6BTM - chains A and B of the 6 polymer chains in the assembly; structure by electron microscopy, 3.40 A resolution.

[Chain A]
Name: Alternative Complex III subunit A
Source organism: Flavobacterium johnsoniae UW101
UniProt: A5FJF1 (A5FJF1_FLAJ1); residues 1-444 here = UniProt positions 1-444
Amino-acid sequence (444 residues; row label = number of the first residue in the row):
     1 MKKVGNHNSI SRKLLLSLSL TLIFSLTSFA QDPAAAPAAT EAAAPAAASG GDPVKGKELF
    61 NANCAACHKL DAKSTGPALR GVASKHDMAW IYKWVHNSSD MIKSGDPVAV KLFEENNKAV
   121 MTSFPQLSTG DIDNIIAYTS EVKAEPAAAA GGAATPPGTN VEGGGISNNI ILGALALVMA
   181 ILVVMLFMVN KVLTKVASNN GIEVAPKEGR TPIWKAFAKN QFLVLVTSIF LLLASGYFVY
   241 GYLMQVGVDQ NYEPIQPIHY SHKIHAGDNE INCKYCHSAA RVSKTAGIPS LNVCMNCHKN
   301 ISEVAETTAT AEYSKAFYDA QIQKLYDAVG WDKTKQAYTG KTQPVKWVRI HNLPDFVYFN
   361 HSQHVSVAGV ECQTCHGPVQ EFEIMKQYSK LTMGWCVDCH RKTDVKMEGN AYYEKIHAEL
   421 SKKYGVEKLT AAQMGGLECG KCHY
Disordered / not traced: 1-223
Glycans and other covalent adducts: heme c (HEC) linked to Cys-273, Cys-276, Cys-294, Cys-297, Cys-372, Cys-375, Cys-396, Cys-399, Cys-439, Cys-442
Bound ions: heme c Fe (5 sites), coordinated by His-262, His-265, His-277, His-298, His-361, His-364, His-376, Met-393, His-400, His-443
Residues lining bound ligands:
  - FAW ((2S)-3-hydroxypropane-1,2-diyl ditetradecanoate): Phe-238, Val-239, Tyr-242
  - heme c (HEC), molecule 1: Gly-247, Leu-353, Pro-354, Phe-356, Val-357, Leu-391, Thr-392, Met-393, Val-397, His-400, Gly-436, Leu-437, Glu-438, His-443
  - heme c (HEC), molecule 2: Gln-256, Tyr-260, His-262, His-265, Ala-266, Ile-271, Asn-272, His-277, Ile-288, Pro-289, Trp-347, Val-348, Arg-349, Ile-350, His-351, Gln-373, His-376, Val-379, Met-385
  - heme c (HEC), molecule 3: Ile-258, His-259, Tyr-260, Ser-261, Ile-264, His-265, Asn-269, Ile-271, Tyr-275, Val-293, His-298, Ile-301, Val-304, Ala-305, Thr-308, Ile-322, Trp-347
  - heme c (HEC), molecule 4: Lys-274, His-277, Ala-280, Ala-286, Arg-349, His-351, Asn-352, Leu-353, Phe-359, His-361, His-364, Val-365, Val-370, Glu-371, His-376, Leu-391
  - heme c (HEC), molecule 5: Tyr-358, Phe-359, Gln-363, His-364, Val-367, Ala-368, Val-370, Thr-374, Trp-395, His-400, Thr-403, Asp-404, Val-405, Tyr-413, Thr-430, Gly-436, Lys-441

[Chain B]
Name: Alternative Complex III subunit B
Source organism: Flavobacterium johnsoniae UW101
UniProt: A5FJF2 (A5FJF2_FLAJ1); residues 2-950 here correspond to UniProt positions 70-1018 (UniProt number = residue number + 68)
Amino-acid sequence (949 residues; numbered 2 to 950; the number before each row is that of its first residue):
     2 CEGPVHKSIP YVLQPEQIIP GVADYYATTV FDGFDFANLL VKTREGRPIK IENNTIAGAK
    62 FSANARIHAS ILGLYDSMRL KEPKLDGKNS SWSAVDLKIK SSLADAKAKG GQVVLLTNTL
   122 ASPTTEKLIG EFIAKNPNAK HVVYDAVSSS DALDAFETVY GERALVDYDF SKASLIVSVG
   182 ADFLGDWQGG GYDAGYAKGR IPQNGKMSRH FQFESNMTLS GAAADKRVPM TTADQKQALV
   242 QIYNIVVGAS VPVSLDAKFK AEVVKAAQQL KAAGTKGILV SGIEDKNAQL LVLAINQALA
   302 SEAFSTAGTR QIRKGSNAVV AQLIKDMNAG SVHTLIMSGV NPVYTLADSA SFVSGLKKVK
   362 TSVAFSLKED ETAAVSTIAA AAPHYLESWG DVEITKGTYS LTQPTIRPIF DTKQFQDVLL
   422 SVNGTPGNFY DYLKANSGAI IAGSSWNKVL HDGIFVVGSA ALAGGSYDFA GAASLLSKAK
   482 SSGELELVLY TKTGMGDGQH ANNPWLQEFP DPITRVSWDN YVTVSNADAK KFNLSNEIVA
   542 NGGLNGSYAT ITTADGNKLE NVPVIVQPGQ AVGTVGLAVG YGRKAALKEE MQVGINAYAL
   602 YKNFNSVQSI TLAKANGEHE FACVQGQKTL MGRGDIIKET TLEIFNTQDA KHWNEQPMVS
   662 LDHQEVEATT VDLWESFDRT TGHHFNLSID LNACTGCGAC VIACHAENNV PVVGKAEVRR
   722 SRDMHWLRID RYYSSESTFE GDNERKEGIA GLSSSLSTFN EMEKPGDNPQ VAFQPVMCQH
   782 CNHAPCETVC PVAATSHGRQ GQNHMAYNRC VGTRYCANNC PYKVRRFNWF LYNKNSEFDY
   842 HMNDDLGRMV LNPDVNVRSR GVMEKCSFCI QSTQAVILEA KRQGRVVGKD EFNNACACSA
   902 ACSSGAMVFG DVNDKESEVA KLAESERMYH LLEHVGTKPN VFYHVKVRN
Cystine bridges: Cys-701/Cys-903, Cys-870/Cys-897
Glycans and other covalent adducts: decanoic acid (DKA) linked to Cys-2; (2S)-3-hydroxypropane-1,2-diyl ditetradecanoate (FAW) linked to Cys-2
Bound ions: 4Fe-4S cluster Fe: Cys-779, Cys-782, Cys-787, Cys-821; 3Fe-4S cluster Fe: Cys-791, Cys-811, Cys-817
Residues lining bound ligands:
  - 3Fe-4S cluster (F3S): Cys-791, Pro-792, Val-793, Ala-795, Thr-796, Met-806, Arg-810, Cys-811, Val-812, Gly-813, Thr-814, Arg-815, Tyr-816, Cys-817, Met-864
  - heme c (HEC): Ala-794, Asn-809, Arg-810
  - 4Fe-4S cluster (SF4): Cys-779, Gln-780, His-781, Cys-782, Ala-785, Pro-786, Cys-787, Asn-804, Cys-821, Pro-822, Tyr-823, Val-825, Arg-826, Lys-866

[Chain A / chain B interface]
Pairs across the interface (58):
  Arg-281(A) with Arg-883(B), hydrogen bond (backbone-side chain)
  Val-282(A) with Arg-883(B), hydrogen bond (backbone-side chain)
  Ser-283(A) with Pro-21(B), hydrogen bond (side chain-backbone); Gly-22(B); Val-23(B)
  Lys-284(A) with Asp-855(B), salt bridge
  Thr-285(A) with Pro-21(B), hydrogen bond (side chain-backbone)
  Ile-288(A) with Ser-9(B); Pro-11(B)
  Ser-290(A) with Pro-11(B); Tyr-12(B); Gln-15(B), hydrogen bond
  Leu-291(A) with Tyr-12(B), hydrogen bond (backbone-backbone); Val-13(B)
  Asn-292(A) with Val-13(B), hydrogen bond (side chain-backbone); Leu-14(B); Gln-15(B), hydrogen bond (side chain-backbone)
  Thr-342(A) with Val-13(B)
  Gln-343(A) with Val-13(B)
  Pro-344(A) with Ile-10(B), hydrophobic; Val-13(B)
  Lys-346(A) with Ile-10(B)
  Trp-347(A) with Lys-8(B); Ser-9(B), hydrogen bond (backbone-backbone); Pro-11(B)
  Arg-349(A) with His-7(B), hydrogen bond (backbone-backbone)
  Asn-352(A) with His-7(B), hydrogen bond
  Asp-355(A) with Asn-857(B)
  Phe-356(A) with Asn-809(B); Asn-857(B)
  Asn-360(A) with Leu-879(B)
  Ser-362(A) with Arg-883(B), hydrogen bond
  Gln-363(A) with Leu-879(B)
  Val-367(A) with Lys-882(B)
  Asn-410(A) with Lys-882(B)
  Ala-411(A) with Gly-885(B); Val-887(B)
  Tyr-412(A) with His-684(B); Ile-878(B); Lys-882(B); Arg-886(B)
  Tyr-413(A) with Lys-882(B)
  Ala-432(A) with Arg-800(B), hydrogen bond (backbone-side chain)
  Gln-433(A) with Arg-800(B), hydrogen bond (backbone-side chain)
  Met-434(A) with Arg-800(B)
  Gly-435(A) with Arg-800(B)
  Glu-438(A) with His-798(B); Gly-799(B); Arg-800(B), salt bridge; His-805(B), salt bridge
  Cys-439(A) with Ala-807(B), hydrophobic
  Gly-440(A) with His-805(B); Ile-871(B)
  Lys-441(A) with Gln-801(B)
  His-443(A) with Asn-809(B), hydrogen bond
  Tyr-444(A) with Met-806(B); Asp-855(B); Ile-871(B), hydrophobic
Other interface residues (no listed pair), chain A (42 interface residues in all): Pro-289, Ala-328, Val-329, Val-345, Val-348, Tyr-358
Other interface residues (no listed pair), chain B (37 interface residues in all): Val-6, Ser-797, Gln-872, Gln-875, Ala-881, Val-888

[Overview]
42 residues of chain A face 37 of chain B across their interface; the contacts include 15 hydrogen bonds and 3
salt bridges. Among the polar pairs are Lys-284(A)/Asp-855(B), Glu-438(A)/Arg-800(B) and
Glu-438(A)/His-805(B). Ligands of chain A: compound FAW.
Here chain A is Alternative Complex III subunit A and chain B is Alternative Complex III subunit B, both from
Flavobacterium johnsoniae UW101. Entry 6BTM (Structure of Alternative Complex III from Flavobacterium
johnsoniae (Wild Type)) was determined by electron microscopy.
